PDB entry 8CM6 | X-ray diffraction, 1.42 A resolution | chains A and B

== Chain A ==
Molecule: Formate dehydrogenase, alpha subunit, selenocysteine-containing
From: Desulfovibrio vulgaris str. Hildenborough
Reference sequence: Q72EJ1 (Q72EJ1_DESVH); residue numbers follow UniProt; this construct covers 1-1005
Chain sequence (1013 residues; each row starts with the number of its first residue):
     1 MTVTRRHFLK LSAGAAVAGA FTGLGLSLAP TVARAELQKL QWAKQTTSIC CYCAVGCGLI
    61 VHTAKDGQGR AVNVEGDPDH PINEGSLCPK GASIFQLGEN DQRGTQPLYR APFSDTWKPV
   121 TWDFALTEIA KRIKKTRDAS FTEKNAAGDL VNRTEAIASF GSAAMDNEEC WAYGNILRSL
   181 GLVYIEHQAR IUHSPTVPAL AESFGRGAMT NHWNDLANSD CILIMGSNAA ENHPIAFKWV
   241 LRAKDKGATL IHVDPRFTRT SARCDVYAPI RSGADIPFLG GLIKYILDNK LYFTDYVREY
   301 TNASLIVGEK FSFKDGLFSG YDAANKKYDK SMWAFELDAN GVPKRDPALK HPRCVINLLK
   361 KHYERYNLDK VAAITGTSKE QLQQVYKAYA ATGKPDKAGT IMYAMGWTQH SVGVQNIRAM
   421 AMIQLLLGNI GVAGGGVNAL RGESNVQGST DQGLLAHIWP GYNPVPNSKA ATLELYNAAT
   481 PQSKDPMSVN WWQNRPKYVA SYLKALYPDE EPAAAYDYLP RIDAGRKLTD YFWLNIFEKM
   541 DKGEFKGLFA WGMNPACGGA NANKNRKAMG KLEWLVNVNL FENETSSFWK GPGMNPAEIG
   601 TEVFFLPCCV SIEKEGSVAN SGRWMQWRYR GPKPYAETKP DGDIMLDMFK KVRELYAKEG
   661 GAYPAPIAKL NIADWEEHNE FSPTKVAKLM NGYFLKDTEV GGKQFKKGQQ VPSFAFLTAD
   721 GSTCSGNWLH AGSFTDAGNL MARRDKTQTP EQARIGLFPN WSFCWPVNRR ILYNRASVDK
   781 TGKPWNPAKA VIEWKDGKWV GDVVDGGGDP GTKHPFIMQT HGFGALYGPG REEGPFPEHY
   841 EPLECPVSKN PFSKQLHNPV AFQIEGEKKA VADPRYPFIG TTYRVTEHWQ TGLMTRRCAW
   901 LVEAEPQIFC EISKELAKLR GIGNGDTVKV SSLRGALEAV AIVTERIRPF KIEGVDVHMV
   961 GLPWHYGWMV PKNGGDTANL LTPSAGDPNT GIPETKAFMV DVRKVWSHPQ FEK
Disordered / not traced: 1-35, 1008-1013
Sequence notes: engineered mutation Ala872 (Cys in Q72EJ1); expression tag (1006-1013)
Modified positions: Sec192 (selenocysteine)
Ion coordination: 4Fe-4S cluster Fe: Cys50, Cys53, Cys57, Cys88
Ligand contacts:
  - formamide (ARF), molecule 1: Val197, Pro198, Ala201, Arg831
  - formamide (ARF), molecule 2: Asp265, Val266, Tyr267, Gln381
  - hydrosulfuric acid (H2S): Gln188, Sec192, Gly442, Glu443, Val446
  - molybdopterin guanosine dinucleotide (MGD; 2-amino-5,6-dimercapto-7-methyl-3,7,8a,9-tetrahydro-8-oxa-1,3,9,10-tetraaza-anthracen-4-one guanosine dinucleotide), molecule 1: Cys53, Lys90, Sec192, Met225, Gly226, Ser227, Asn228, Glu231, Asn232, His233, Val253, Asp254, Pro255, Arg256, Thr258, Ile270, Arg271, Ser272, Gly273, Asp275, Ala404, Met405, Gly406, Trp407, His410, Gly442, Glu443, Thr881, Thr882, Tyr883, Arg884, Val885, Thr886, His888, Trp889, Gln890, His965, Lys996
  - molybdopterin guanosine dinucleotide (MGD), molecule 2: Ser162, Ala164, Met165, Gln188, Ile191, Sec192, Met405, Gln409, Glu443, Trp551, Gly552, Met553, Asn554, Pro555, Gly558, Val578, Asn579, Leu580, Cys608, Cys609, Lys614, Asp641, Thr882, Arg884, Trp889, Gln890, Thr891, Gly892, Leu893, Met894, Trp964, Asn979, Thr982, Thr995, Lys996
  - 4Fe-4S cluster (SF4): Cys50, Tyr52, Cys53, Val55, Gly56, Cys57, Leu87, Cys88, Lys90, Gly91, His233, Pro234, Ile235
Reported in the primary citation:
  - conformationally variable residues (loop rearrangement, order/disorder transition, side-chain flip): Sec192, His193, Met405, Trp407, Gln409, His410, Pro842, Leu843, Cys845, Phe862 to Lys868, Ala872, Ser984 to Pro993
  - contacts within the chain: Sec192-Ile992 (hydrophobic contact), Sec192-Met405, Glu844-Arg934 (salt bridge), Lys564-Glu867 (salt bridge)
  - binding site for molybdopterin guanosine dinucleotide: Met405, Gln409
  - tungsten ion coordination: Sec192
  - catalytic residues: Arg441 (citing earlier work)
  - binding site for formamide: Arg441, Thr450
  - mutagenesis - C872A: increased catalytic activity
  - mutagenesis - C845A: decreased catalytic activity
  - mutagenesis - C845A, C872A: unchanged stability
  - mutagenesis - C872A: decreased stability in response to aerobic conditions

== Chain B ==
Molecule: Formate dehydrogenase, beta subunit, putative
From: Desulfovibrio vulgaris str. Hildenborough
Reference sequence: Q72EJ0 (Q72EJ0_DESVH); numbering as in UniProt (aligned over 1-215)
Chain sequence (215 residues; numbered 1 to 215; the number before each row is that of its first residue):
     1 MGKMFFVDLS RCTACRGCQI ACKQWKNLPA EETRNTGSHQ NPPDLSYVTL KTVRFTEKSR
    61 KGPGIDWLFF PEQCRHCVEP PCKGQADVDL EGAVVKDETT GAVLFTELTA KVDGESVRSA
   121 CPYDIPRIDP VTKRLSKCDM CNDRVQNGLL PACVKTCPTG TMNFGDEQEM LALAEKRLAE
   181 VKKTYPGAVL GDPNDVRVVY LFTRDPKDFY EHAVA
Disordered / not traced: 1
Ion coordination: 4Fe-4S cluster Fe site 1: Cys12, Cys15, Cys18, Cys157; 4Fe-4S cluster Fe site 2: Cys22, Cys138, Cys141, Cys153; 4Fe-4S cluster Fe site 3: Cys74, Cys77, Cys82, Cys121
Ligand contacts:
  - formamide (ARF): Ser10, Val181, Thr184, Tyr185
  - 4Fe-4S cluster (SF4), molecule 1: Phe5, Cys22, Lys26, Leu50, Lys51, Gln73, Cys138, Asp139, Met140, Cys141, Pro151, Ala152, Cys153
  - 4Fe-4S cluster (SF4), molecule 2: Cys12, Thr13, Ala14, Cys15, Arg16, Gly17, Cys18, Val53, Pro71, Thr156, Cys157, Pro158, Thr159, Thr161, Met162
  - 4Fe-4S cluster (SF4), molecule 3: Cys74, Arg75, His76, Cys77, Pro80, Pro81, Cys82, Val103, Phe105, Cys121, Pro122, Tyr123, Ile125, Pro126, Lys137

== How chain A and chain B interact ==
Residue-residue contacts (103; chain A residue first):
  Glu36(A) with Asn147(B), hydrogen bond (backbone-side chain)
  Leu37(A) with Asp143(B); Arg144(B); Asn147(B); Leu149(B), hydrophobic
  Lys39(A) with Gln24(B), hydrogen bond (side chain-backbone); Trp25(B), hydrogen bond (side chain-backbone); Asn27(B), hydrogen bond
  Asn73(A) with Gln24(B), hydrogen bond; Trp25(B)
  Val74(A) with Gln24(B), hydrogen bond (backbone-side chain)
  Glu75(A) with Trp25(B); Arg144(B), salt bridge; Lys155(B), salt bridge
  Gly76(A) with Lys155(B), hydrogen bond (backbone-side chain)
  Pro78(A) with Lys155(B)
  Gly85(A) with Lys155(B)
  Ser86(A) with Lys155(B); Thr156(B); Cys157(B), hydrogen bond (side chain-backbone); Pro158(B)
  Leu87(A) with Gly17(B); Thr156(B), hydrogen bond (backbone-side chain)
  Cys88(A) with Gly17(B)
  Pro89(A) with Cys15(B); Arg16(B); Gly17(B); Ile20(B)
  Ala92(A) with Ile20(B), hydrophobic; Gln24(B)
  Ser93(A) with Ile20(B)
  Phe95(A) with Gln24(B); Asn27(B)
  Ala230(A) with Thr13(B)
  Ile235(A) with Pro158(B), hydrophobic
  Phe237(A) with Thr13(B)
  Lys238(A) with Pro158(B)
  Leu241(A) with Arg11(B); Thr159(B)
  Asp245(A) with Arg11(B), salt bridge
  Phe257(A) with Arg60(B); Gly64(B); Ile65(B)
  Thr258(A) with Trp67(B)
  Arg259(A) with Thr13(B); Ala14(B), hydrogen bond (side chain-backbone); Arg16(B); Trp67(B)
  Ala262(A) with Phe69(B), hydrophobic
  Arg263(A) with Leu9(B); Ser10(B), hydrogen bond (side chain-backbone); Arg11(B); Cys12(B), hydrogen bond (side chain-backbone); Thr13(B); Tyr185(B), hydrogen bond
  Pro269(A) with Pro63(B)
  Gln381(A) with Pro63(B)
  Thr886(A) with Cys15(B)
  Glu887(A) with Cys15(B); Arg16(B), salt bridge
  Ala899(A) with Ala30(B)
  Trp900(A) with Lys23(B); Gln24(B); Leu28(B), hydrogen bond (side chain-backbone)
  Leu901(A) with Ile20(B), hydrophobic
  Val902(A) with Thr33(B)
  Glu903(A) with Lys23(B), salt bridge; Ala30(B); Glu31(B), hydrogen bond (side chain-backbone); Thr33(B), hydrogen bond (backbone-side chain); Asn41(B); Pro42(B); Thr49(B)
  Ala904(A) with Arg16(B); His39(B); Asn41(B)
  Glu905(A) with Arg16(B), salt bridge; His39(B), salt bridge
  Pro906(A) with Thr33(B); Arg34(B); Asn35(B); Asn41(B)
  Gln907(A) with Arg34(B); Asn35(B), hydrogen bond (side chain-backbone)
  Phe909(A) with His39(B)
  Glu911(A) with His39(B), salt bridge
  Asn924(A) with Thr36(B); Gly37(B), hydrogen bond (side chain-backbone)
  Gly925(A) with Thr36(B); Gly37(B)
  Val940(A) with Asn35(B); Gly37(B)
  Ala941(A) with Gly37(B)
  Ile942(A) with Asn35(B); Gly37(B); His39(B)
  Thr944(A) with Glu57(B), hydrogen bond
  Glu945(A) with Ser59(B), hydrogen bond; Ile65(B)
  Arg946(A) with His39(B); Glu57(B), salt bridge; Ile65(B); Trp67(B)
Also at the interface, not in a pair above, chain A (55 interface residues in all): Leu40, Pro234, Arg242, Tyr267, Val885
Also at the interface, not in a pair above, chain B (49 interface residues in all): Gln19, Ala21, Pro29, Ser38, Phe55

== Overview ==
55 residues of chain A face 49 of chain B across their interface; the contacts include 20 hydrogen bonds and 9
salt bridges. Polar contacts include Glu75(A)-Arg144(B), Glu75(A)-Lys155(B) and Asp245(A)-Arg11(B). Ligands of
chain A: hydrosulfuric acid, molybdopterin guanosine dinucleotide, 4Fe-4S cluster and formamide. The paper
reports the catalytic residue Arg441(A); C872A of chain A increases catalytic activity.
Chain A is Formate dehydrogenase, alpha subunit, selenocysteine-containing and chain B is Formate
dehydrogenase, beta subunit, putative, both from Desulfovibrio vulgaris str. Hildenborough; the structure,
W-formate dehydrogenase C872A from Desulfovibrio vulgaris - with Formamide, was determined by X-ray
diffraction together with 8CM4, 8CM5 and 8CM7 from the same study.
